PDB entry 8ZVH | X-ray diffraction, 1.87 A resolution | chains A and B

== Chain A (and B) ==
Protein: AetD
From: Aetokthonos hydrillicola Thurmond2011
Notes: chain B of this document is another copy of the same molecule, construct and numbering; everything in this record applies to it too
Reference sequence: A0A861B387 (A0A861B387_9CYAN); numbering as in UniProt (aligned over 1-239)
Chain sequence (250 residues; each row starts with the number of its first residue; numbers below 1 keep their minus sign (Gly-10 is residue -10)):
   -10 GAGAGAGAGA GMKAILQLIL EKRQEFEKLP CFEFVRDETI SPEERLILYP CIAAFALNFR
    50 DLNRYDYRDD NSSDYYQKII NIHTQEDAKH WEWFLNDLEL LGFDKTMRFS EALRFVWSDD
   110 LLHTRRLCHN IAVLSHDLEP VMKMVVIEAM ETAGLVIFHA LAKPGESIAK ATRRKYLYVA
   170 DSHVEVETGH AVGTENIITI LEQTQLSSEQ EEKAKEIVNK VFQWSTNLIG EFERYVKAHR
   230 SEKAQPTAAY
Disordered / not traced: -10 to -3, 179-183, 238-239 (chain B: -10 to -1, 179-184, 238-239)
Differences from the reference sequence: expression tag (-10 to 0)
Bound ions: Ni2+ site 1 near His72 (its only coordinating residue here); Fe2+: His79, His172, Glu176 (together with phenylalanine); Ni2+ site 2: His125 (shared with His125(B) of chain B); Ni2+ site 3 near His228 (its only coordinating residue here)
Ligand contacts: phenylalanine (PHE): Phe44, Ala45, Phe48, His79, Met139, Glu140, Ala142, Gly143, Ile146, Phe147, Tyr167, His172, Glu176

== Chain A / chain B interface ==
Residue-residue contacts (70; chain A residue first):
  Ala42(A) with Phe98(B), hydrophobic; Leu102(B), hydrophobic
  Leu46(A) with Trp106(B), hydrophobic
  Asn47(A) with Trp106(B), hydrogen bond
  Arg49(A) with Trp106(B), hydrogen bond (side chain-backbone); Arg114(B)
  Asp50(A) with Trp106(B); Arg114(B), salt bridge
  Arg53(A) with Asp108(B), salt bridge
  Tyr54(A) with Leu111(B), hydrophobic; Arg115(B)
  Asp55(A) with Arg115(B), salt bridge; His118(B), salt bridge
  Trp80(A) with Arg103(B)
  Glu81(A) with Arg103(B), salt bridge
  Leu84(A) with Arg103(B)
  Leu87(A) with Phe98(B), hydrophobic
  Phe92(A) with Phe98(B)
  Asp93(A) with Arg97(B), hydrogen bond (backbone-side chain); Phe98(B), hydrogen bond (side chain-backbone); Ser99(B), hydrogen bond
  Lys94(A) with Met96(B); Arg97(B); Phe98(B), hydrogen bond (backbone-backbone)
  Thr95(A) with Met96(B); Arg97(B)
  Met96(A) with Lys94(B); Thr95(B); Met96(B), hydrogen bond (backbone-backbone); Phe98(B), hydrophobic
  Arg97(A) with Asp93(B); Lys94(B)
  Phe98(A) with Ala42(B), hydrophobic; Leu87(B), hydrophobic; Phe92(B); Asp93(B), hydrogen bond (backbone-side chain); Lys94(B), hydrogen bond (backbone-backbone); Met96(B), hydrophobic; Phe104(B), hydrophobic
  Ser99(A) with Asp93(B), hydrogen bond
  Ala101(A) with Phe98(B), hydrophobic; Ala101(B), hydrophobic
  Leu102(A) with Ala42(B), hydrophobic; Val105(B), hydrophobic
  Arg103(A) with Trp80(B); Glu81(B), salt bridge; Leu84(B)
  Phe104(A) with Phe98(B), hydrophobic
  Val105(A) with Leu102(B), hydrophobic; Trp106(B), hydrophobic
  Trp106(A) with Leu46(B), hydrophobic; Asn47(B), hydrogen bond; Arg49(B), hydrogen bond (backbone-side chain); Asp50(B); Val105(B), hydrophobic
  Asp108(A) with Arg53(B), salt bridge
  Leu111(A) with Tyr54(B), hydrophobic
  Arg114(A) with Arg49(B); Asp50(B), salt bridge
  Arg115(A) with Asp50(B); Leu51(B); Tyr54(B); Asp55(B), salt bridge
  His118(A) with Asp55(B), salt bridge; His118(B), hydrogen bond; Ala121(B)
  Ala121(A) with His118(B)
  Val122(A) with His125(B)
  His125(A) with His125(B), hydrogen bond; Asp126(B)
Also at the interface, not in a pair above, chain A (36 interface residues in all): Pro39, Phe83
Also at the interface, not in a pair above, chain B (38 interface residues in all): Pro39, Phe83, Val122

== Overview ==
Chain A and chain B form an interface of 36 and 38 residues respectively; the contacts include 14 hydrogen
bonds and 10 salt bridges. Polar pairs include Asp50(A)-Arg114(B), Arg53(A)-Asp108(B) and Asp55(A)-Arg115(B).
Chain A binds phenylalanine. The Fe2+ site is built by His79(A), His172(A) and Glu176(A).
Chain A and chain B are both AetD (Aetokthonos hydrillicola Thurmond2011); the structure, Crystal structure of
AetD in complex with L-phenylalanine, was determined by X-ray diffraction together with 8ZVG from the same
study.
